Entry 8QQK (electron microscopy, 2.80 A resolution); this record covers chains A and B of the 4 polymer chains in the assembly.

[Chain A]
Protein: Cytochrome bo(3) ubiquinol oxidase subunit 1
Organism: Escherichia coli BL21(DE3)
Notes: EC 7.1.1.3
UniProt: P0ABI8 (CYOB_ECOLI); residue numbers follow UniProt; this construct covers 1-663
Chain sequence (663 residues; numbered 1 to 663; the number before each row is that of its first residue):
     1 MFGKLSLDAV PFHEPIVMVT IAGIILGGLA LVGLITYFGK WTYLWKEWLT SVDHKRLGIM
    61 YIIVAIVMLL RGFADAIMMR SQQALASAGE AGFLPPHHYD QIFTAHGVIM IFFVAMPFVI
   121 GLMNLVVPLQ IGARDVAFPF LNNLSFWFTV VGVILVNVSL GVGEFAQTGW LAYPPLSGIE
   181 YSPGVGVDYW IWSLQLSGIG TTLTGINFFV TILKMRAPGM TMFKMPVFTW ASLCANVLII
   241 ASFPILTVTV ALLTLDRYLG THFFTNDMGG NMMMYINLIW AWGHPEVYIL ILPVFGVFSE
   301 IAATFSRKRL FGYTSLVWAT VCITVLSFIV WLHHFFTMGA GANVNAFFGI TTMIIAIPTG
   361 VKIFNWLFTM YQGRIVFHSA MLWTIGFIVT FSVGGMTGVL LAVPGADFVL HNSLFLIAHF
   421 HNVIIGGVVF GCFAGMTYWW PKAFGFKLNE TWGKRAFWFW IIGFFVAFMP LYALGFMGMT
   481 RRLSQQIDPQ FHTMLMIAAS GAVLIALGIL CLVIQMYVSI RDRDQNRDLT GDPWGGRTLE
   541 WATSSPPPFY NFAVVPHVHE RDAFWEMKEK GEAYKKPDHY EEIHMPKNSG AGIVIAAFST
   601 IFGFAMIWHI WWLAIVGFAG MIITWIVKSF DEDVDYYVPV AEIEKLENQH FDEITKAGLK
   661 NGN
Unresolved in the structure: 662-663
UniProt features mapped onto this chain:
  - binding site (ubiquinone-8): R71, D75, H98
  - binding site (heme b): H106, W170, H421, R481, R482
  - binding site (Cu(2+)): H284, H333, H334
  - binding site (Fe(II)-heme o): Y288, H411, H419
  - cross-link: H284 to Y288 (1'-histidyl-3'-tyrosine (His-Tyr))
  - mutagenesis: H54 (H54A: 50% quinol oxidase activity), K55 (K55Q: No effect), R71 (R71H: No quinol oxidase activity; R71Q/L: Abolishes quinol oxidase activity), D75 (D75E: Very similar to wild-type; D75H: No quinol oxidase activity, altered binding of a semiquinone intermediate at the QH site; D75N: Abolishes quinol oxidase activity), R80 (R80Q: Abolishes quinol oxidase activity), H98 (H98F: About 1% quinol oxidase activity; H98N: Abolishes enzyme activity), Q101 (Q101N: Reduces quinol oxidase activity by 75%, decreased affinity for ubiquinol-1), I102 (I102W: No quinol oxidase activity), H106 (H106A: 2% quinol oxidase activity, loss of heme b, loss of heme o, loss of Cu(B)), D135 (D135N: Abolishes quinol oxidase activity), Y173 (Y173F: No effect), D188 (D188N: No effect), 15 further mutagenesis entries in UniProt

[Chain B]
Protein: Cytochrome bo(3) ubiquinol oxidase subunit 2
Organism: Escherichia coli BL21(DE3)
UniProt: P0ABJ1 (CYOA_ECOLI); numbering as in UniProt (aligned over 1-315)
Chain sequence (315 residues; row label = number of the first residue in the row):
     1 MRLRKYNKSL GWLSLFAGTV LLSGCNSALL DPKGQIGLEQ RSLILTAFGL MLIVVIPAIL
    61 MAVGFAWKYR ASNKDAKYSP NWSHSNKVEA VVWTVPILII IFLAVLTWKT THALEPSKPL
   121 AHDEKPITIE VVSMDWKWFF IYPEQGIATV NEIAFPANTP VYFKVTSNSV MNSFFIPRLG
   181 SQIYAMAGMQ TRLHLIANEP GTYDGISASY SGPGFSGMKF KAIATPDRAA FDQWVAKAKQ
   241 SPNTMSDMAA FEKLAAPSEY NQVEYFSNVK PDLFADVINK FMAHGKSMDM TQPEGEHSAH
   301 EGMEGMDMSH AESAH
Unresolved in the structure: 1-22, 286-315
UniProt features mapped onto this chain:
  - lipidation: C25 (N-palmitoyl cysteine)

[How chain A and chain B interact]
Residue-residue contacts (136):
  D100(A) with Y210(B), hydrogen bond; G212(B)
  Q167(A) with Y210(B), hydrogen bond (backbone-side chain)
  T168(A) with Y210(B)
  Y173(A) with M171(B), hydrophobic
  P175(A) with V170(B)
  L176(A) with V170(B); Y210(B), hydrophobic; S211(B)
  Y181(A) with S169(B), hydrogen bond (side chain-backbone); V170(B), hydrophobic
  N266(A) with S169(B), hydrogen bond (side chain-backbone); A187(B); F281(B)
  D267(A) with F281(B)
  M272(A) with M171(B), hydrophobic; M186(B), hydrophobic
  M273(A) with M186(B), hydrophobic; M189(B), hydrophobic
  I276(A) with M171(B), hydrophobic
  R307(A) with Y78(B), hydrogen bond (backbone-side chain); P80(B)
  K308(A) with S79(B); P80(B); W82(B)
  R309(A) with P80(B), hydrogen bond (backbone-backbone); N81(B), hydrogen bond; S83(B), hydrogen bond
  L310(A) with S83(B)
  F311(A) with W82(B), hydrophobic; S83(B); H84(B); S85(B); V88(B), hydrophobic
  G312(A) with S83(B), hydrogen bond (backbone-backbone)
  T337(A) with Q182(B); I183(B); Y184(B), hydrogen bond (backbone-backbone)
  M338(A) with Y184(B), hydrophobic; M186(B), hydrophobic
  G341(A) with E115(B)
  A342(A) with T111(B); H112(B); E115(B), hydrogen bond (backbone-side chain)
  N343(A) with H112(B), hydrogen bond
  N345(A) with T111(B)
  A346(A) with W108(B), hydrophobic; T111(B)
  I350(A) with A104(B); T107(B)
  M353(A) with I100(B), hydrophobic; L103(B), hydrophobic; T107(B)
  I354(A) with I100(B), hydrophobic
  I357(A) with W93(B), hydrophobic; P96(B); I97(B), hydrophobic; I100(B), hydrophobic
  V361(A) with W93(B), hydrophobic
  F364(A) with V54(B); M61(B), hydrophobic; V92(B), hydrophobic
  L367(A) with M61(B); A62(B); F65(B)
  F368(A) with W82(B); V88(B), hydrophobic; V92(B), hydrophobic
  M370(A) with A66(B), hydrophobic; Y69(B)
  Y371(A) with F65(B), hydrophobic; Y69(B); W82(B), hydrophobic
  Q372(A) with Y69(B); K77(B); Y78(B), hydrogen bond (side chain-backbone); S79(B)
  G373(A) with Y69(B); Y78(B)
  R374(A) with A71(B); Y78(B)
  I375(A) with F65(B); Y69(B), hydrogen bond (backbone-backbone); R70(B); A71(B), hydrogen bond (backbone-backbone)
  V376(A) with A71(B), hydrophobic
  F377(A) with A66(B); R70(B)
  V389(A) with I59(B), hydrophobic
  S392(A) with V55(B)
  V393(A) with I59(B), hydrophobic
  M396(A) with F48(B), hydrophobic; M51(B); L52(B), hydrophobic; V55(B), hydrophobic
  V399(A) with M51(B), hydrophobic; L103(B), hydrophobic
  L400(A) with I44(B); A47(B), hydrophobic; M51(B)
  P404(A) with T107(B); T111(B)
  G405(A) with Q40(B), hydrogen bond (backbone-side chain); L43(B)
  A406(A) with L43(B); I44(B), hydrophobic
  F408(A) with Q40(B); L114(B); P116(B); S181(B); Q182(B), hydrogen bond (backbone-backbone)
  V409(A) with L29(B), hydrophobic; Q40(B); F175(B); G180(B)
  L410(A) with L29(B), hydrophobic
  H411(A) with Q182(B), hydrogen bond (backbone-side chain); Y184(B), hydrogen bond
  N412(A) with A208(B), hydrogen bond (side chain-backbone); S209(B)
  F476(A) with S27(B); A28(B); L29(B), hydrogen bond (backbone-backbone); L30(B), hydrophobic
  M477(A) with S27(B)
  T480(A) with I206(B); A208(B)
  R481(A) with F215(B)
  R482(A) with Y210(B); F215(B)
  L483(A) with S216(B)
  S484(A) with S216(B), hydrogen bond (backbone-side chain)
  Q485(A) with S216(B), hydrogen bond (backbone-side chain); Y260(B)
  Q486(A) with K219(B); Y260(B)
Also at the interface, not in a pair above, chain A (77 interface residues in all): P96, F103, G169, N271, S315, A340, A356, I363, I385, I388, V403, G475, G478
Also at the interface, not in a pair above, chain B (79 interface residues in all): A58, N73, E89, T110, N168, P177, G188, T191, S207, P213, A283

[Summary]
The interface between chain A and chain B involves 77 residues on one side and 79 on the other, with 23
hydrogen bonds. Polar contacts include D100(A)-Y210(B), Q167(A)-Y210(B) and Y181(A)-S169(B).
Chain A is Cytochrome bo(3) ubiquinol oxidase subunit 1 and chain B is Cytochrome bo(3) ubiquinol oxidase
subunit 2, both from Escherichia coli BL21(DE3); the structure, Cryo-EM structure of E. coli cytochrome bo3
quinol oxidase assembled in peptidiscs, was determined by electron microscopy.
